PDB entry 7OCD | electron microscopy, 3.50 A resolution | chains I and B of the 6 polymer chains in the assembly

[Chain I]
Molecule: Voltage-dependent calcium channel gamma-8 subunit
Organism: Rattus norvegicus
UniProtKB: Q8VHW5 (CCG8_RAT); residue numbers follow UniProt; this construct covers 2-417
Sequence (423 residues; row label = number of the first residue in the row):
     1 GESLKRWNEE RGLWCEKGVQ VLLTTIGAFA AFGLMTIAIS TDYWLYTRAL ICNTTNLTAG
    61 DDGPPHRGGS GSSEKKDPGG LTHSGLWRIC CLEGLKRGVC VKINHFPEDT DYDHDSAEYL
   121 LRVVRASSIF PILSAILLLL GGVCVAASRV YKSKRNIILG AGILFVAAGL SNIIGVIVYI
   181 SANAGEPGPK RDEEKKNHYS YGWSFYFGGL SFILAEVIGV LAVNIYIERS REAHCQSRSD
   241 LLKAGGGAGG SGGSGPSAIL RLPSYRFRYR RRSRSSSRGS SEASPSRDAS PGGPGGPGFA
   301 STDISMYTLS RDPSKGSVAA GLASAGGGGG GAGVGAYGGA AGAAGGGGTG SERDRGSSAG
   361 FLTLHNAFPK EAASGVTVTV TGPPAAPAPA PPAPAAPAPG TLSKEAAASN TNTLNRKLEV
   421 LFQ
Unresolved in the structure: 1-18, 54-79, 107-116, 186-195, 234-423
Sequence notes: expression tag (1, 418-423)
Disulfide bonds: Cys52-Cys91, Cys90-Cys100
Swiss-Prot annotation at these positions:
  - modified residue (Phosphoserine): Ser251, Ser254

[Chain B]
Molecule: Glutamate receptor 2
Organism: Rattus norvegicus
UniProtKB: P19491 (GRIA2_RAT), isoform P19491-2; residues -20 to 839 here correspond to UniProt positions 1-860 (UniProt number = residue number + 21)
Sequence (860 residues; row label = number of the first residue in the row; numbers below 1 keep their minus sign (Met-20 is residue -20)):
   -20 MQKIMHISVL LSPVLWGLIF GVSSNSIQIG GLFPRGADQE YSAFRVGMVQ FSTSEFRLTP
    40 HIDNLEVANS FAVTNAFCSQ FSRGVYAIFG FYDKKSVNTI TSFCGTLHVS FITPSFPTDG
   100 THPFVIQMRP DLKGALLSLI EYYQWDKFAY LYDSDRGLST LQAVLDSAAE KKWQVTAINV
   160 GNINNDKKDE TYRSLFQDLE LKKERRVILD CERDKVNDIV DQVITIGKHV KGYHYIIANL
   220 GFTDGDLLKI QFGGANVSGF QIVDYDDSLV SKFIERWSTL EEKEYPGAHT ATIKYTSALT
   280 YDAVQVMTEA FRNLRKQRIE ISRRGNAGDC LANPAVPWGQ GVEIERALKQ VQVEGLSGNI
   340 KFDQNGKRIN YTINIMELKT NGPRKIGYWS EVDKMVVTLT ELPSGNDTSG LENKTVVVTT
   400 ILESPYVMMK KNHEMLEGNE RYEGYCVDLA AEIAKHCGFK YKLTIVGDGK YGARDADTKI
   460 WNGMVGELVY GKADIAIAPL TITLVREEVI DFSKPFMSLG ISIMIKKPQK SKPGVFSFLD
   520 PLAYEIWMCI VFAYIGVSVV LFLVSRFSPY EWHTEEFEDG RETQSSESTN EFGIFNSLWF
   580 SLGAFMRQGC DISPRSLSGR IVGGVWWFFT LIIISSYTAN LAAFLTVERM VSPIESAEDL
   640 SKQTEIAYGT LDSGSTKEFF RRSKIAVFDK MWTYMRSAEP SVFVRTTAEG VARVRKSKGK
   700 YAYLLESTMN EYIEQRKPCD TMKVGGNLDS KGYGIATPKG SSLGTPVNLA VLKLSEQGVL
   760 DKLKNKWWYD KGECGAKDSG SKEKTSALSL SNVAGVFYIL VGGLGLAMLV ALIEFCYKSR
   820 AEAKRMKVAK NPQNINPSSS
Unresolved in the structure: -20 to 396, 550-569, 775-781, 820-839
Sequence notes: conflict Arg586 (Gln607 in P19491)
Disulfide bonds: Cys718-Cys773
Residues lining bound ligands:
  - E2Q (6-nitro-2,3-bis(oxidanylidene)-1,4-dihydrobenzo[f]quinoxaline-7-sulfonamide): Glu402, Tyr450, Pro478, Leu479, Thr480, Arg485, Thr686, Glu705, Thr707, Met708, Tyr732
  - 1,2-diacyl-sn-glycero-3-phosphocholine (PC1), molecule 1: Phe515, Leu518, Tyr523, Tyr533, Phe574, Leu577, Trp578, Leu581, Met585, Ile798
  - 1,2-diacyl-sn-glycero-3-phosphocholine (PC1), molecule 2: Arg599, Ile600, Val604, Phe607
Swiss-Prot annotation at these positions:
  - binding site (L-glutamate): Pro478, Thr480, Arg485, Ser654, Thr655, Glu705
  - site: Arg453 (Interaction with the cone snail toxin Con-ikot-ikot), Ile633 (Crucial to convey clamshell closure to channel opening), Arg660 (Interaction with the cone snail toxin Con-ikot-ikot), Lys752 (Interaction with the cone snail toxin Con-ikot-ikot)
  - modified residue (Phosphoserine): Ser662, Ser696, Ser839
  - lipidation (S-palmitoyl cysteine): Cys589, Cys815
  - glycosylation (N-linked (GlcNAc...) asparagine): Asn235, Asn349, Asn385, Asn392

[Chain I / chain B interface]
Residue-residue contacts (7):
  Val166(I) with Met807(B), hydrophobic
  Leu170(I) with Leu803(B), hydrophobic; Met807(B), hydrophobic
  Ile174(I) with Val800(B), hydrophobic
  Ile177(I) with Phe796(B), hydrophobic; Tyr797(B), hydrophobic
  Ile180(I) with Leu789(B), hydrophobic
Other interface residues (no listed pair), chain I (12 interface residues in all): Leu121, Leu159, Ile173, Val178, Ser181, Ala184, Tyr226
Other interface residues (no listed pair), chain B (10 interface residues in all): Ser790, Ala793, Gly804, Phe814

[Overview]
Chain I and chain B form an interface of 12 and 10 residues respectively. Bound to chain B:
1,2-diacyl-sn-glycero-3-phosphocholine and compound E2Q. Curated annotation (UniProt) lists 6
L-glutamate-binding residues on chain B.
Chain I is Voltage-dependent calcium channel gamma-8 subunit and chain B is Glutamate receptor 2, both from
Rattus norvegicus; the structure, Resting state GluA1/A2 heterotetramer in complex with auxiliary subunit TARP
gamma 8 (LBD-TMD), was determined by electron microscopy together with 7OCA, 7OCC, 7OCE and 7OCF from the same
study.
